Entry 8EKF (X-ray diffraction, 1.90 A resolution); this record covers chains HHH and CCC of the 3 polymer chains in the assembly.

== Chain HHH ==
Molecule: 311R Heavy Chain
Organism: Homo sapiens
Amino-acid sequence (224 residues; each row starts with the number of its first residue; a row labelled like 83A-83C holds insertion residues (83A, then the next letters in order)):
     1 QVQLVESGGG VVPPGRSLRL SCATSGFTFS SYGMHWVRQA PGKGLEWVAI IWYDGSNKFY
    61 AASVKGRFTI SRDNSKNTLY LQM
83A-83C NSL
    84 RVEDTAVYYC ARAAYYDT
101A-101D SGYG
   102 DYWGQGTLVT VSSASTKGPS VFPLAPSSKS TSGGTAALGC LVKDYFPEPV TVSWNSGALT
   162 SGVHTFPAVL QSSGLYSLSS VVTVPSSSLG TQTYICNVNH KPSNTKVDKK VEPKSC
Not modelled in the structure: 217
Disulfide bonds: Cys22-Cys93, Cys141-Cys197

== Chain CCC ==
Molecule: PfCSP peptide NPNA-3
Amino-acid sequence (12 residues; each row starts with the number of its first residue):
    44 NANPNANPNA NP
Not modelled in the structure: 44, 55

== Interface between chain HHH and chain CCC ==
Pairs across the interface - 24 pairs, chain HHH then chain CCC:
  Ser31(HHH) - Asn52(CCC)
  Ser31(HHH) - Ala53(CCC)  hydrogen bond (backbone-backbone)
  Tyr32(HHH) - Asn52(CCC)
  Gly33(HHH) - Pro51(CCC)  hydrogen bond (backbone-backbone)
  Gly33(HHH) - Asn52(CCC)
  Ile50(HHH) - Pro51(CCC)  hydrophobic
  Trp52(HHH) - Asn46(CCC)
  Trp52(HHH) - Ala49(CCC)
  Trp52(HHH) - Asn50(CCC)
  Trp52(HHH) - Pro51(CCC)
  Tyr53(HHH) - Pro51(CCC)  hydrogen bond (backbone-backbone)
  Tyr53(HHH) - Asn52(CCC)
  Tyr53(HHH) - Ala53(CCC)
  Phe59(HHH) - Ala45(CCC)  hydrophobic
  Phe59(HHH) - Asn46(CCC)
  Phe59(HHH) - Pro47(CCC)  hydrophobic
  Ala96(HHH) - Pro51(CCC)  hydrophobic
  Ala96(HHH) - Asn52(CCC)
  Ala97(HHH) - Asn52(CCC)
  Tyr98(HHH) - Asn48(CCC)  hydrogen bond (side chain-backbone)
  Tyr98(HHH) - Asn50(CCC)
  Thr101(HHH) - Asn48(CCC)  hydrogen bond (backbone-side chain)
  Ser101A(HHH) - Asn48(CCC)
  Gly101B(HHH) - Asn48(CCC)
Also at the interface, not in a pair above, chain HHH (14 interface residues in all): Asn57

== In short ==
14 residues of chain HHH and 9 residues of chain CCC are in contact, with 5 hydrogen bonds. Among the polar
pairs are Tyr98(HHH)-Asn48(CCC), Thr101(HHH)-Asn48(CCC) and Ser31(HHH)-Ala53(CCC).
Chain HHH is 311R Heavy Chain (Homo sapiens) and chain CCC is PfCSP peptide NPNA-3; the structure, X-ray
crystal structure of 311R Fab in complex with the PfCSP peptide NPNA-3, was determined by X-ray diffraction
together with 8DYW, 8DYX, 8DYY and 8DZ4 from the same study.
